7V2O - chains A and J of the 22 polymer chains in the assembly; structure by electron microscopy, 3.50 A resolution.

Chain A:
Molecule: 16s ribosomal RNA
Organism: Thermus thermophilus HB8
Sequence (1522 nucleotides; each row starts with the number of its first residue):
     1 UUUGUUGGAG AGUUUGAUCC UGGCUCAGGG UGAACGCUGG CGGCGUGCCU AAGACAUGCA
    61 AGUCGUGCGG GCCGCGGGGU UUUACUCCGU GGUCAGCGGC GGACGGGUGA GUAACGCGUG
   121 GGUGACCUAC CCGGAAGAGG GGGACAACCC GGGGAAACUC GGGCUAAUCC CCCAUGUGGA
   181 CCCGCCCCUU GGGGUGUGUC CAAAGGGCUU UGCCCGCUUC CGGAUGGGCC CGCGUCCCAU
   241 CAGCUAGUUG GUGGGGUAAU GGCCCACCAA GGCGACGACG GGUAGCCGGU CUGAGAGGAU
   301 GGCCGGCCAC AGGGGCACUG AGACACGGGC CCCACUCCUA CGGGAGGCAG CAGUUAGGAA
   361 UCUUCCGCAA UGGGCGCAAG CCUGACGGAG CGACGCCGCU UGGAGGAAGA AGCCCUUCGG
   421 GGUGUAAACU CCUGAACCCG GGACGAAACC CCCGACGAGG GGACUGACGG UACCGGGGUA
   481 AUAGCGCCGG CCAACUCCGU GCCAGCAGCC GCGGUAAUAC GGAGGGCGCG AGCGUUACCC
   541 GGAUUCACUG GGCGUAAAGG GCGUGUAGGC GGCCUGGGGC GUCCCAUGUG AAAGACCACG
   601 GCUCAACCGU GGGGGAGCGU GGGAUACGCU CAGGCUAGAC GGUGGGAGAG GGUGGUGGAA
   661 UUCCCGGAGU AGCGGUGAAA UGCGCAGAUA CCGGGAGGAA CGCCGAUGGC GAAGGCAGCC
   721 ACCUGGUCCA CCCGUGACGC UGAGGCGCGA AAGCGUGGGG AGCAAACCGG AUUAGAUACC
   781 CGGGUAGUCC ACGCCCUAAA CGAUGCGCGC UAGGUCUCUG GGUCUCCUGG GGGCCGAAGC
   841 UAACGCGUUA AGCGCGCCGC CUGGGGAGUA CGGCCGCAAG GCUGAAACUC AAAGGAAUUG
   901 ACGGGGGCCC GCACAAGCGG UGGAGCAUGU GGUUUAAUUC GAAGCAACGC GAAGAACCUU
   961 ACCAGGCCUU GACAUGCUAG GGAACCCGGG UGAAAGCCUG GGGUGCCCCG CGAGGGGAGC
  1021 CCUAGCACAG GUGCUGCAUG GCCGUCGUCA GCUCGUGCCG UGAGGUGUUG GGUUAAGUCC
  1081 CGCAACGAGC GCAACCCCCG CCGUUAGUUG CCAGCGGUUC GGCCGGGCAC UCUAACGGGA
  1141 CUGCCCGCGA AAGCGGGAGG AAGGAGGGGA CGACGUCUGG UCAGCAUGGC CCUUACGGCC
  1201 UGGGCGACAC ACGUGCUACA AUGCCCACUA CAAAGCGAUG CCACCCGGCA ACGGGGAGCU
  1261 AAUCGCAAAA AGGUGGGCCC AGUUCGGAUU GGGGUCUGCA ACCCGACCCC AUGAAGCCGG
  1321 AAUCGCUAGU AAUCGCGGAU CAGCCAUGCC GCGGUGAAUA CGUUCCCGGG CCUUGUACAC
  1381 ACCGCCCGUC ACGCCAUGGG AGCGGGCUCU ACCCGAAGUC GCCGGGAGCC UACGGGCAGG
  1441 CGCCGAGGGU AGGGCCCGUG ACUGGGGCGA AGUCGUAACA AGGUAGCUGU ACCGGAAGGU
  1501 GCGGCUGGAU CACCUCCUUU CU
Not modelled in the structure: 1-4, 775-778, 1381-1386, 1477-1484, 1510-1522
From the paper describing this entry:
  - mutagenesis - A901G: decreased catalytic activity

Chain J:
Protein: 30S ribosomal protein S10
Organism: Thermus thermophilus HB8
UniProtKB: Q5SHN7 (RS10_THET8); numbering as in UniProt (aligned over 1-105)
Sequence (105 residues; each row starts with the number of its first residue):
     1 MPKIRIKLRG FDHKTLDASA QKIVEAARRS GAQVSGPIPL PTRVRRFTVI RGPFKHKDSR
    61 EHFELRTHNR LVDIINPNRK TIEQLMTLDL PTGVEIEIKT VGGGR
Not modelled in the structure: 1-2, 101-105

How chain A and chain J interact:
Contacting residue pairs (67; chain A residue first):
  G941(A) / Phe-54(J)  base contact
  A942(A) / Phe-54(J)  sugar contact
  A942(A) / Lys-55(J)  hydrogen bond to the sugar
  A947(A) / Lys-55(J)  salt bridge to the phosphate
  C950(A) / Lys-57(J)  salt bridge to the phosphate
  G951(A) / Phe-54(J)  hydrogen bond to the sugar
  G951(A) / Lys-57(J)  salt bridge to the phosphate
  A953(A) / Thr-48(J)  base contact
  A953(A) / Lys-57(J)  salt bridge to the phosphate
  A953(A) / Arg-60(J)  hydrogen bond to the base
  G1041(A) / Pro-53(J)  base contact
  C1042(A) / Arg-51(J)  hydrogen bond to the sugar
  C1042(A) / Pro-53(J)  sugar contact
  C1043(A) / Arg-51(J)  sugar contact
  C1043(A) / Gly-52(J)  sugar contact
  C1043(A) / Pro-53(J)  sugar contact
  C1043(A) / His-56(J)  hydrogen bond to the sugar
  G1044(A) / Arg-51(J)  phosphate contact
  G1044(A) / His-56(J)  sugar contact
  A1106(A) / Ser-35(J)  phosphate contact
  A1106(A) / Ile-38(J)  sugar contact
  G1107(A) / Ser-35(J)  sugar contact
  U1108(A) / Arg-5(J)  hydrogen bond to the phosphate
  U1108(A) / Ser-35(J)  phosphate contact
  U1108(A) / Ile-38(J)  sugar contact
  U1108(A) / Leu-71(J)  sugar contact
  U1108(A) / Asp-73(J)  sugar contact
  U1109(A) / Arg-5(J)  salt bridge to the phosphate
  U1109(A) / Leu-40(J)  base contact
  U1109(A) / Leu-71(J)  base contact
  U1133(A) / Pro-39(J)  hydrogen bond to the sugar
  U1133(A) / Leu-40(J)  sugar contact
  U1133(A) / Pro-41(J)  sugar contact
  A1134(A) / Pro-39(J)  sugar contact
  A1134(A) / Leu-40(J)  sugar contact
  A1134(A) / Pro-41(J)  phosphate contact
  A1134(A) / Thr-42(J)  sugar contact
  A1134(A) / Arg-70(J)  hydrogen bond to the phosphate
  A1135(A) / His-13(J)  phosphate contact
  A1135(A) / Asp-17(J)  sugar contact
  A1135(A) / His-68(J)  salt bridge to the phosphate
  A1135(A) / Arg-70(J)  salt bridge to the phosphate
  C1136(A) / His-13(J)  phosphate contact
  C1136(A) / Lys-14(J)  salt bridge to the phosphate
  C1171(A) / Arg-51(J)  salt bridge to the phosphate
  G1180(A) / Pro-53(J)  base contact
  G1180(A) / Phe-54(J)  sugar contact
  G1180(A) / Lys-55(J)  sugar contact
  U1181(A) / Phe-54(J)  sugar contact
  G1184(A) / Pro-53(J)  base contact
  G1235(A) / Val-44(J)  phosphate contact
  G1235(A) / Arg-46(J)  salt bridge to the phosphate
  C1236(A) / Arg-43(J)  base contact
  C1236(A) / Val-44(J)  phosphate contact
  C1236(A) / Arg-45(J)  phosphate contact
  G1237(A) / Arg-43(J)  salt bridge to the phosphate
  G1237(A) / Arg-45(J)  salt bridge to the phosphate
  A1261(A) / Lys-7(J)  salt bridge to the phosphate
  A1261(A) / Arg-9(J)  salt bridge to the phosphate
  A1261(A) / Arg-43(J)  base contact
  A1262(A) / Leu-40(J)  base contact
  A1262(A) / Pro-41(J)  sugar contact
  C1349(A) / Arg-60(J)  hydrogen bond to the sugar
  C1350(A) / Thr-48(J)  hydrogen bond to the sugar
  C1350(A) / Arg-60(J)  sugar contact
  C1350(A) / His-62(J)  phosphate contact
  G1351(A) / His-62(J)  salt bridge to the phosphate
Also at the interface, not in a pair above, chain A (34 interface residues in all): A1170, G1179, A1234, U1260
Also at the interface, not in a pair above, chain J (34 interface residues in all): Gly-36, Pro-37, Ile-50, Ser-59

In short:
Chain A and chain J each contribute 34 residues to their interface, with 10 hydrogen bonds and 15 salt
bridges. Among the polar pairs are A953(A)/Arg-60(J), A942(A)/Lys-55(J) and G951(A)/Phe-54(J). From the paper:
A901G of chain A reduces catalytic activity.
Chain A is 16s ribosomal RNA and chain J is 30S ribosomal protein S10, both from Thermus thermophilus HB8; the
structure, T.thermophilus 30S ribosome with KsgA, class K4, was determined by electron microscopy (same
publication as 7V2L, 7V2M, 7V2N, 7V2P and 7V2Q).
